Entry 5UHP (X-ray diffraction, 2.79 A resolution); this record covers chains F and G of the 4 polymer chains in the assembly.

Chain F (and G):
Molecule: O-GlcNAcase stalk domain
Organism: Homo sapiens
Notes: EC 3.2.1.169, 3.2.1.-; chain G of this document is another copy of the same molecule, construct and numbering; everything in this record applies to it too
UniProtKB: O60502 (OGA_HUMAN); numbering as in UniProt (aligned over 554-705)
Sequence (161 residues; row label = number of the first residue in the row):
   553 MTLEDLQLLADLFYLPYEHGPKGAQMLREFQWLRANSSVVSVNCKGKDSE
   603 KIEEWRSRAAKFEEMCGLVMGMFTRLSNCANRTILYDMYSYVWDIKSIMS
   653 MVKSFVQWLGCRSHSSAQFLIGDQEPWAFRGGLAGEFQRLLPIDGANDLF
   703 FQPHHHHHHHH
Disordered / not traced: 553, 590-601, 661-681, 696-713 (chain G: 553, 589-598, 661-678, 696-713)
Differences from the reference sequence: initiating methionine (553); expression tag (706-713)

Interface between chain F and chain G:
Residue-residue contacts (44; chain F residue first):
  Leu564(F) - Leu685(G)
  His571(F) - Gly684(G)
  His571(F) - Leu685(G)
  His571(F) - Glu688(G)  salt bridge
  Gly575(F) - Leu685(G)
  Met578(F) - Phe689(G)  hydrophobic
  Leu579(F) - Glu688(G)
  Leu579(F) - Phe689(G)  hydrophobic
  Leu579(F) - Leu692(G)  hydrophobic
  Phe582(F) - Phe689(G)  hydrophobic
  Phe582(F) - Leu692(G)  hydrophobic
  Phe582(F) - Leu693(G)  hydrophobic
  Gln583(F) - Leu692(G)
  Arg586(F) - Leu692(G)
  Ile647(F) - Leu685(G)  hydrophobic
  Ile647(F) - Ala686(G)
  Ile650(F) - Ala686(G)  hydrophobic
  Ile650(F) - Phe689(G)  hydrophobic
  Ile650(F) - Gln690(G)
  Met653(F) - Leu693(G)  hydrophobic
  Val654(F) - Leu693(G)  hydrophobic
  Phe657(F) - Leu692(G)
  Phe657(F) - Leu693(G)  hydrophobic
  Leu685(F) - Leu564(G)
  Leu685(F) - His571(G)
  Leu685(F) - Gly575(G)
  Ala686(F) - Ile647(G)
  Ala686(F) - Ile650(G)
  Glu688(F) - His571(G)  salt bridge
  Glu688(F) - Leu579(G)
  Phe689(F) - Met578(G)
  Phe689(F) - Leu579(G)
  Phe689(F) - Phe582(G)  hydrophobic
  Phe689(F) - Ile650(G)  hydrophobic
  Phe689(F) - Met651(G)  hydrophobic
  Gln690(F) - Ile650(G)
  Leu692(F) - Phe582(G)  hydrophobic
  Leu692(F) - Gln583(G)
  Leu692(F) - Arg586(G)
  Leu693(F) - Phe582(G)  hydrophobic
  Leu693(F) - Met653(G)
  Leu693(F) - Val654(G)  hydrophobic
  Leu693(F) - Phe657(G)  hydrophobic
  Pro694(F) - Phe657(G)
Also at the interface, not in a pair above, chain F (23 interface residues in all): Met651, Gly684
Also at the interface, not in a pair above, chain G (24 interface residues in all): Pro694, Ile695

In short:
The interface between chain F and chain G involves 23 residues on one side and 24 on the other; the contacts
include 2 salt bridges. Its one salt-bridged contact is His571(F)-Glu688(G).
Both chains are O-GlcNAcase stalk domain (Homo sapiens). Entry 5UHP (Crystal structure of the core catalytic
domain of human O-GlcNAcase) was determined by X-ray diffraction.
